9UGB - chains B and C; structure by electron microscopy, 3.25 A resolution.

[Chain B (and C)]
Name: Plasma membrane ATPase 1
From: Saccharomyces cerevisiae (strain ATCC 204508 / S288c)
Notes: EC 7.1.2.1; chain C of this document is another copy of the same molecule, construct and numbering; everything in this record applies to it too
Reference sequence: P05030 (PMA1_YEAST); residue numbers follow UniProt; this construct covers 1-918
Chain sequence (918 residues; numbered 1 to 918; the number before each row is that of its first residue):
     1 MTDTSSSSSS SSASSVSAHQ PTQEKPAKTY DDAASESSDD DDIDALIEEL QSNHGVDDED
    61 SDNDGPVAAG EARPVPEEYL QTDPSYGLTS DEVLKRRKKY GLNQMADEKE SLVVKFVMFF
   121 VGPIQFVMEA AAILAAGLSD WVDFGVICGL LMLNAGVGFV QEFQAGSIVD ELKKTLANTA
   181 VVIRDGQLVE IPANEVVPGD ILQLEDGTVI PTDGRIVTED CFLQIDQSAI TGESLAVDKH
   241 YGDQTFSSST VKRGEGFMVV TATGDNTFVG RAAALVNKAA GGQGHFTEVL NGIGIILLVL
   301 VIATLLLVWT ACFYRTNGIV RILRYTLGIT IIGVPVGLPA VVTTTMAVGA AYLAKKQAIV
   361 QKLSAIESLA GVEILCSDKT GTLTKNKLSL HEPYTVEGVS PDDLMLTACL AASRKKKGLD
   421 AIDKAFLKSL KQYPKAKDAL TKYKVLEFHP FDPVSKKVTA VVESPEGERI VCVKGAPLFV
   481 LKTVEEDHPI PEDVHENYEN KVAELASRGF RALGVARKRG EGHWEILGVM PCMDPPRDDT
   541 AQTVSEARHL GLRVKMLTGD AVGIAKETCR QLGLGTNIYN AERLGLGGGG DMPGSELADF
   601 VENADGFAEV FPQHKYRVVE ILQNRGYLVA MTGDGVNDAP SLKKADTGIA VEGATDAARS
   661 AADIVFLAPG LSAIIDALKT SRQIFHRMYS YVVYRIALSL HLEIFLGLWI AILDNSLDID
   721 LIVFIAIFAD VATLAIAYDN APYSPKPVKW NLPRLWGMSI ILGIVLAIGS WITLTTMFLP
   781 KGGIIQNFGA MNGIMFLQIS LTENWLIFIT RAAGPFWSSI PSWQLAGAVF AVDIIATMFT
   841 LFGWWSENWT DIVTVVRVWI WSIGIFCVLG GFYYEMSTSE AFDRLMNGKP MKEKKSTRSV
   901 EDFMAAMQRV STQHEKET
Unresolved in the structure: 1-69, 891-918 (chain C: 1-35, 55-918)
UniProt features mapped onto this chain:
  - active site: Asp378 (4-aspartylphosphate intermediate)
  - binding site (Mg(2+)): Asp634, Asp638
  - modified residue: Ser61 (Phosphoserine), Thr175 (Phosphothreonine), Ser911 (Phosphoserine), Thr912 (Phosphothreonine), Thr918 (Phosphothreonine)
  - cross-link (Glycyl lysine isopeptide (Lys-Gly)): Lys252 (interchain with G-Cter in ubiquitin), Lys555 (interchain with G-Cter in ubiquitin)
  - mutagenesis: Glu129 (E129L/Q: Normal activity), Asp200 (D200N: Activity reduced to 23%), Glu233 (E233Q: Activity reduced to 33%), Arg271 (R271T: Normal activity), Pro335 (P335A: Activity reduced to 53%), Asp378 (D378E: Activity reduced to 67%; D378N: Activity reduced to 73%; D378T: Activity reduced to 49%), Lys474 (K474Q: Activity reduced to 19%), Asp534 (D534N: Activity reduced to 37%), Asp560 (D560N: Activity reduced to 24%), Asp638 (D638N: Activity reduced to 24%), Asn848 (N848D: Normal activity)

[Chain B / chain C interface]
Residue-residue contacts (23; chain B residue first):
  Arg414(B) with Asp40(C); Asp41(C); Ile43(C)
  Lys415(B) with Glu36(C), hydrogen bond (side chain-backbone); Ser37(C), hydrogen bond (side chain-backbone); Asp40(C)
  Lys416(B) with Asp40(C), hydrogen bond (backbone-backbone); Leu46(C)
  Leu419(B) with Leu46(C), hydrophobic
  Lys424(B) with Leu50(C)
  Leu427(B) with Ile43(C), hydrophobic; Leu46(C), hydrophobic; Ile47(C); Gln51(C)
  Lys428(B) with Leu50(C); Gln51(C), hydrogen bond (backbone-side chain)
  Lys431(B) with Glu48(C), salt bridge; Gln51(C); His54(C), hydrogen bond
  Lys437(B) with Asp44(C), salt bridge; Ile47(C); Glu48(C)
  Thr441(B) with Asp44(C)
Other interface residues (no listed pair), chain B (12 interface residues in all): Lys387, Leu430
Other interface residues (no listed pair), chain C (16 interface residues in all): Ser38, Asp42, Ala45, Asn53

[Summary]
Chain B and chain C form an interface of 12 and 16 residues respectively; the contacts include 5 hydrogen
bonds and 2 salt bridges. Polar contacts include Lys431(B)-Glu48(C), Lys437(B)-Asp44(C) and
Lys415(B)-Glu36(C).
Chain B and chain C are both Plasma membrane ATPase 1 (Saccharomyces cerevisiae (strain ATCC 204508 / S288c));
the structure, Cryo-EM structure of the Pma1 with ordered N-terminal extension in the activated state, was
determined by electron microscopy together with 9UGC from the same study.
